Entry 7ZWC (electron microscopy, 3.20 A resolution); this record covers chains b and N of the 10 polymer chains in the assembly.

== Chain b ==
Name: snRNA-activating protein complex subunit 3
Organism: Homo sapiens
UniProtKB: Q92966 (SNPC3_HUMAN); numbering as in UniProt (aligned over 1-411)
Sequence (411 residues; numbered 1 to 411; the number before each row is that of its first residue):
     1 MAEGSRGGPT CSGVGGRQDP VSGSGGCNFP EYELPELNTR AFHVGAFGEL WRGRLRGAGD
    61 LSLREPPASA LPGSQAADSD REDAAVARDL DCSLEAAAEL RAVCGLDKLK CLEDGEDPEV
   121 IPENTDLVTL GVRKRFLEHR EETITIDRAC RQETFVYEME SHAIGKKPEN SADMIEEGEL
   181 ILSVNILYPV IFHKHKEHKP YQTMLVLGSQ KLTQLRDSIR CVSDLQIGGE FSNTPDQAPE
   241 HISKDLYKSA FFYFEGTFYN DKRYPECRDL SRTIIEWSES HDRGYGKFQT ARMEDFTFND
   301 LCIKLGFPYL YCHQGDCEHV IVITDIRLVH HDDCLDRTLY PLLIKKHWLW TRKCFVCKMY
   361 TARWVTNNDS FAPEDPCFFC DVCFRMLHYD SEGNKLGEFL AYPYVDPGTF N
Unresolved in the structure: 1-27, 68-75, 108-118
Metal / ion sites: Zn2+ site 1: Cys221, His313, Cys317, His319; Zn2+ site 2: Cys354, Cys357, Cys380, Cys383
Reported in the primary citation:
  - Zn2+ coordination: Cys221, His313, Cys317, His319, Cys354, Cys357, Cys380, Cys383
  - binding site for Template strand: Arg148, Arg151, Lys199
  - binding site for Non-template strand (chain N): Arg151, Gln152, Lys194, His198

== Chain N ==
Molecule: Non-template strand
Sequence (96 nucleotides; row label = number of the first residue in the row; numbers below 1 keep their minus sign (DA-34 is residue -34)):
   -34 AGTAGACACC ATCAGTGTAC TAGGACCCGA AAATTGAGTT ACAGAAGTAA CTGGTATACT
    26 CTGGTTTCTC TTCAGATCGC ATAAAACCTG GCAGGG
Unresolved in the structure: -34 to -27, 16-61

== How chain b and chain N interact ==
Pairs across the interface (20; chain b residue first):
  Arg140(b) - DT-17(N)  salt bridge to the phosphate
  Ile144(b) - DG-18(N)  phosphate contact
  Ile144(b) - DT-17(N)  phosphate contact
  Thr145(b) - DG-18(N)  hydrogen bond to the phosphate
  Ile146(b) - DG-18(N)  sugar contact
  Arg151(b) - DG-18(N)  base contact
  Gln152(b) - DT-17(N)  hydrogen bond to the base
  Gln152(b) - DA-16(N)  hydrogen bond to the sugar
  Phe192(b) - DA-13(N)  phosphate contact
  His193(b) - DA-13(N)  hydrogen bond to the phosphate
  Lys194(b) - DA-13(N)  hydrogen bond to the phosphate
  Lys194(b) - DG-12(N)  hydrogen bond to the base
  Lys194(b) - DG-11(N)  base contact
  Glu197(b) - DG-11(N)  base contact
  His198(b) - DT-14(N)  base contact
  His347(b) - DC-15(N)  salt bridge to the phosphate
  His347(b) - DT-14(N)  salt bridge to the phosphate
  Leu349(b) - DT-14(N)  phosphate contact
  Trp350(b) - DC-15(N)  hydrogen bond to the phosphate
  Trp350(b) - DT-14(N)  phosphate contact
Other interface residues (no listed pair), chain b (17 interface residues in all): Thr143, Cys150, His195
Other interface residues (no listed pair), chain N (9 interface residues in all): DT-19

== In short ==
17 residues of chain b and 9 residues of chain N are in contact; the contacts include 7 hydrogen bonds and 3
salt bridges. Among the polar pairs are Gln152(b)-DT-17(N), Lys194(b)-DG-12(N) and Gln152(b)-DA-16(N). From
the paper: a binding site for Non-template strand (chain N) at Arg151(b), Gln152(b) and Lys194(b) among
others; a binding site for Template strand at Arg148(b), Arg151(b) and Lys199(b).
Chain b is snRNA-activating protein complex subunit 3 (Homo sapiens) and chain N is Non-template strand; the
structure, Structure of SNAPc:TBP-TFIIA-TFIIB sub-complex bound to U5 snRNA promoter, was determined by
electron microscopy (same publication as 7ZXE).
